Entry 5LKZ (X-ray diffraction, 2.50 A resolution); this record covers chain A.

Chain A:
Protein: Histone acetyltransferase p300
From: Homo sapiens
Notes: EC 2.3.1.48
UniProtKB: Q09472 (EP300_HUMAN); numbering as in UniProt; present here: 1043-1519, 1581-1666
Chain sequence (578 residues; numbered 1033 to 1666; 56 numbers in that range are skipped by the numbering (no residue carries them; nothing is unmodelled there); the number before each row is that of its first residue):
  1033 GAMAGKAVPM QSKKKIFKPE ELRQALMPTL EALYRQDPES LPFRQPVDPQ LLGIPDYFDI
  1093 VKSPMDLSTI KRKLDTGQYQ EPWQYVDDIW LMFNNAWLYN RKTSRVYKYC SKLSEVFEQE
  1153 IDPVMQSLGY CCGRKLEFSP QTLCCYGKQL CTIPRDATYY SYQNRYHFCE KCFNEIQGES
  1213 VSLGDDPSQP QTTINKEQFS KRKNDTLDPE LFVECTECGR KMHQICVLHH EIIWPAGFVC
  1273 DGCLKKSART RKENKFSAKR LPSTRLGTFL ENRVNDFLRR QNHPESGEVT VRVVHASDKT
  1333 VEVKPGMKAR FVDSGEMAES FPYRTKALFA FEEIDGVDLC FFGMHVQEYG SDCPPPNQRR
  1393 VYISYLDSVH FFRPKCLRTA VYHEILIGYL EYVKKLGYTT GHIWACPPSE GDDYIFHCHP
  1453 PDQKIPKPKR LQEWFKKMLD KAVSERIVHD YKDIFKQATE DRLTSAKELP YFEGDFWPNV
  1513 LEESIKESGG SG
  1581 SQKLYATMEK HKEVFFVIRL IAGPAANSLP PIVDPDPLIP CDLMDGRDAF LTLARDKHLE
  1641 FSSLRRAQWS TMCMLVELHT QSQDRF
Disordered / not traced: 1033-1045, 1180-1181, 1208-1210, 1217-1222, 1663-1666
Sequence notes: expression tag (1033-1042); engineered mutation Phe1467 (Tyr in Q09472); linker (1520-1524)
Metal / ion sites: Zn2+ site 1: Cys1163, Cys1164, His1255, Cys1258; Zn2+ site 2: Cys1177, Cys1183, Cys1201, Cys1204; Zn2+ site 3: Cys1247, Cys1250, Cys1272, Cys1275; Zn2+ site 4: His1315, Cys1408
Residues lining bound ligands: crotonyl coenzyme A (COO): Tyr1394, Ile1395, Ser1396, Tyr1397, Leu1398, Asp1399, Ser1400, Arg1410, Thr1411, Tyr1414, Trp1436, Ala1437, Cys1438, Pro1439, Pro1440, Tyr1446, Gln1455, Lys1456, Ile1457, Pro1458, Lys1459, Arg1462, Leu1463, Trp1466, Phe1467
UniProt features mapped onto this chain:
  - region: Tyr1397 to Asp1399 (Interaction with histone)
  - binding site (acetyl-CoA): Leu1398 to Ser1400, Arg1410, Thr1411, Ile1457, Arg1462, Trp1466
  - modified residue (N6-acetyllysine): Lys1180, Lys1336, Lys1473, Lys1499, Lys1583
  - natural variant: Ser1650 (S1650Y: In a pancreatic cancer sample)
  - mutagenesis: Phe1170 (F1170E: Increased acetyltransferase activity), Cys1204 (C1204R: Increased acetyltransferase activity), Glu1242 (E1242K: Increased acetyltransferase activity), Thr1357 (T1357L: 40% decrease in activity; T1357R: 40% decrease in activity. 90% decrease in activity; when associated with R-1505; R-1625 and R-1628), Ser1396 (S1396R: Loss of activity; when associated with R-1397; S1396W: Loss of activity; when associated with W-1396), Tyr1397 (Y1397R: Loss of activity; when associated with R-1396; Y1397W: Loss of activity; when associated with W-1397), Asp1399 (D1399Y: Abolished acetyltransferase and acyltransferase activities. Abolishes autoacetylation. Does not interact with TFAP2A and inhibits transcriptional coactivation of TFAP2A by CITED2 ...), Phe1504 (F1504A: Abolished acetyltransferase activity), Glu1505 (E1505R: 90% decrease in activity; when associated with R-1625 and R-1628. 90% decrease in activity; when associated with R-1357; R-1625 and R-1628), Asp1625 (D1625R: 70% decrease in activity; when associated with R-1628. 90% decrease in activity; when associated with R-1505 and R-1628. 90% decrease in activity; when associated with R-1357 ...), Asp1628 (D1628R: 70% decrease in activity; when associated with R-1625. 90% decrease in activity; when associated with E-1505 and R-1625. 90% decrease in activity; when associated with R-1357 ...), Arg1645 to Arg1646 (Increased acetyltransferase activity)
  - zinc finger: Arg1665 (ZZ-type)
From the paper describing this entry:
  - mutagenesis - I1395M: increased catalytic activity on crotonyl coenzyme A
  - mutagenesis - I1395F: decreased catalytic activity on crotonyl coenzyme A
  - catalytic residues: Trp1436 (citing earlier work)
  - specificity-determining residues: Met1376, Leu1398, Leu1418, Ile1435 (proposed by the authors, not directly observed)
  - specificity-determining residues: Ile1395
  - mutagenesis - I1395F, I1395M, I1395M/I1435M, I1435M: unchanged catalytic activity on acetylation
  - mutagenesis - Y1467F: decreased catalytic activity (citing earlier work)

In short:
Ligands of chain A: crotonyl coenzyme A. The Zn2+ site 1 is built by Cys1163, Cys1164, His1255 and Cys1258.
From UniProt: 8 acetyl-CoA-binding residues and 13 mutagenesis sites. The paper reports the catalytic residue
Trp1436; I1395M increases catalytic activity on crotonyl coenzyme A; 5 substitutions were tested in all.
Chain A is Histone acetyltransferase p300 (Homo sapiens); the structure, Crystal structure of the p300
acetyltransferase catalytic core with crotonyl-coenzyme A, was determined by X-ray diffraction (same
publication as 5LKT, 5LKU and 5LKX).
